2PKQ - chains Q and R of the 4 polymer chains in the assembly; structure by X-ray diffraction, 3.60 A resolution.

== Chain Q ==
Protein: Glyceraldehyde-3-phosphate dehydrogenase B
Organism: Spinacia oleracea
Notes: EC 1.2.1.13
UniProtKB: P12860 (G3PB_SPIOL); the construct lacks a stretch of the UniProt sequence and is renumbered around it, so the offset changes along the chain: 0-18 = UniProt 84-102; 19-34 = UniProt 105-120; 36-60 = UniProt 121-145; 61-122 = UniProt 147-208; 4 more segments
Chain sequence (368 residues; each row starts with the number of its first residue; note: 2 numbers in that range are skipped by the numbering (no residue carries them; nothing is unmodelled there); a row labelled like 18A-18B holds insertion residues (18A, then the next letters in order); numbering starts at 0):
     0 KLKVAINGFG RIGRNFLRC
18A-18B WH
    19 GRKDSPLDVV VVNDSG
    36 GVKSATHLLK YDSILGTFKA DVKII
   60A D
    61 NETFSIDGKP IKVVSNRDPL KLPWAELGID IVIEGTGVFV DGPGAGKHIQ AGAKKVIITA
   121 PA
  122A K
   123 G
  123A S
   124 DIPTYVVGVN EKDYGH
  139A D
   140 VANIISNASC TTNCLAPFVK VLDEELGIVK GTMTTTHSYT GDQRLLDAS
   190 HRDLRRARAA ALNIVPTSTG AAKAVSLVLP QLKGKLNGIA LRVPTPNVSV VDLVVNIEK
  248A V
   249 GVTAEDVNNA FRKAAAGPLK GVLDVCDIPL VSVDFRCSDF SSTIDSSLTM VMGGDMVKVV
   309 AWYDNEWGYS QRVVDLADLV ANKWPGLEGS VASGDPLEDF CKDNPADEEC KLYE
Unresolved in the structure: 337-357
Curated features (UniProtKB/Swiss-Prot):
  - active site: Cys149 (Nucleophile)
  - binding site (NADP(+)): Arg10, Ile11, Asp32, Arg77, Asn313
  - binding site (D-glyceraldehyde 3-phosphate): Ser148 to Thr150, Thr179, Arg195, Thr208, Gly209, Arg231
  - site: His176 (Activates thiol group during catalysis)
Residues lining bound ligands: NADPH (NDP; NADPH dihydro-nicotinamide-adenine-dinucleotide phosphate): Gly7, Phe8, Gly9, Arg10, Ile11, Asn31, Asp32, Ser33, Arg77, Gly95, Thr96, Gly97, Val98, Thr119, Ala120, Cys149, Thr179, Asn313, Glu314, Tyr317
From the paper describing this entry:
  - binding site for NADPH: Arg183, Glu362
  - binding site for sulfate ion: Tyr361
  - mutagenesis - R77A: decreased catalytic activity on NADPH (citing earlier work)

== Chain R ==
Protein: Glyceraldehyde-3-phosphate dehydrogenase A
Organism: Spinacia oleracea
Notes: EC 1.2.1.13
UniProtKB: P19866 (G3PA_SPIOL); the construct lacks a stretch of the UniProt sequence and is renumbered around it, so the offset changes along the chain: 0-18 = UniProt 66-84; 19-34 = UniProt 87-102; 36-60 = UniProt 103-127; 61-122 = UniProt 129-190; 2 more segments
Chain sequence (337 residues; row label = number of the first residue in the row; note: 2 numbers in that range are skipped by the numbering (no residue carries them; nothing is unmodelled there); a row labelled like 18A-18B holds insertion residues (18A, then the next letters in order); numbering starts at 0):
     0 KLKVAINGFG RIGRNFLRC
18A-18B WH
    19 GRKDSPLDVV VINDTG
    36 GVKQASHLLK YDSILGTFDA DVKTA
   60A G
    61 DSAISVDGKV IKVVSDRNPV NLPWGDMGID LVIEGTGVFV DRDGAGKHLQ AGAKKVLITA
   121 PG
  122A K
   123 GDIPTYVVGV NEEGYTHADT IISNASCTTN CLAPFVKVLD QKFGIIKGTM TTTHSYTGDQ
   183 RLLDAS
   190 HRDLRRARAA CLNIVPTSTG AAKAVALVLP NLKGKLNGIA LRVPTPNVSV VDLVVQVSKK
   250 TFAEEVNAAF RESADNELKG ILSVCDEPLV SIDFRCTDVS STIDSSLTMV MGDDMVKVIA
   310 WYDNEWGYSQ RVVDLADIVA NKWQA
Curated features (UniProtKB/Swiss-Prot):
  - active site: Cys149 (Nucleophile)
  - binding site (NADP(+)): Arg10, Ile11, Asp32, Arg77, Asn313
  - binding site (D-glyceraldehyde 3-phosphate): Ser148 to Thr150, Thr179, Arg195, Thr208, Gly209, Arg231
  - site: His176 (Activates thiol group during catalysis)
Residues lining bound ligands: NADPH (NDP; NADPH dihydro-nicotinamide-adenine-dinucleotide phosphate): Gly7, Gly9, Arg10, Ile11, Asn31, Asp32, Thr33, Asp76, Arg77, Gly95, Thr96, Gly97, Thr119, Ala120, Cys149, Thr179, Asn313, Glu314, Tyr317
From the paper describing this entry:
  - catalytic residues: Cys149, His176 (citing earlier work)
  - binding site for sulfate ion: Ser148, Thr150, Thr208, Gly209

== How chain Q and chain R interact ==
Pairs across the interface - 13 pairs, chain Q then chain R:
  His42(Q) with Pro277(R), hydrogen bond (side chain-backbone); Leu278(R)
  Tyr46(Q) with Glu276(R), hydrogen bond; Leu278(R), hydrophobic; Asp282(R)
  Ser48(Q) with Ile281(R)
  Ile276(Q) with His42(R); Tyr46(R)
  Pro277(Q) with His42(R), hydrogen bond (backbone-side chain)
  Leu278(Q) with His42(R); Tyr46(R), hydrophobic
  Val281(Q) with Ser48(R)
  Asp282(Q) with Tyr46(R)
Interface residues without a listed pair, chain Q (10 interface residues in all): Asp47, Thr52
Interface residues without a listed pair, chain R (10 interface residues in all): Asp47, Thr52

== Summary ==
Chain Q and chain R each contribute 10 residues to their interface, with 3 hydrogen bonds. Polar contacts
include His42(Q)-Pro277(R), Tyr46(Q)-Glu276(R) and Pro277(Q)-His42(R). Chain Q binds NADPH. Bound to chain R:
NADPH. From the paper: catalytic residues Cys149(R) and His176(R); R77A of chain Q reduces catalytic activity
on NADPH.
Chain Q is Glyceraldehyde-3-phosphate dehydrogenase B and chain R is Glyceraldehyde-3-phosphate dehydrogenase
A, both from Spinacia oleracea; the structure, Crystal structure of the photosynthetic
A2B2-glyceraldehyde-3-phosphate dehydrogenase, complexed with NADP, was determined by X-ray diffraction,
deposited together with 2PKR.
